8G97 - chain A; structure by X-ray diffraction, 2.51 A resolution.

# Chain A
Protein: Dimodular nonribosomal peptide synthase
Source organism: Acinetobacter baumannii AB307-0294
Reference sequence: A0A5K6CNB8 (A0A5K6CNB8_ACIB3); residue numbers follow UniProt; this construct covers 1-411
Chain sequence (413 residues; numbered -1 to 411; the number before each row is that of its first residue; numbers below 1 keep their minus sign (Gly-1 is residue -1)):
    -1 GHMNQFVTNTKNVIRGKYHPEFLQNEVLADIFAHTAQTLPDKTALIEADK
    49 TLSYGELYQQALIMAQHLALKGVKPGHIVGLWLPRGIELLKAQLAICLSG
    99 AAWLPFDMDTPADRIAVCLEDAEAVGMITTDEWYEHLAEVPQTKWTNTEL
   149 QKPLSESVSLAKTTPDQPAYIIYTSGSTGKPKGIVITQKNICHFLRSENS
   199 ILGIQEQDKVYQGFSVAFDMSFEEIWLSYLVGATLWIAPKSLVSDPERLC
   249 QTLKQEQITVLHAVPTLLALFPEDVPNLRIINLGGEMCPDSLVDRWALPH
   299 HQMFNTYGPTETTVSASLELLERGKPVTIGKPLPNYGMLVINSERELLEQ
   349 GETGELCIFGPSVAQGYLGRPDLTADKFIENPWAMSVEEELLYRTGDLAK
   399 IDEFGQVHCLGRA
Unresolved in the structure: -1 to 6, 172-177
Differences from the reference sequence: expression tag (-1 to 0)
Swiss-Prot annotation at these positions:
  - binding site (L-ornithine): Asp217, Glu221, Thr304, Val312, Ser313
  - binding site (D-ornithine): Glu221, Thr304, Gly306, Thr308, Ser313
  - site: Met218 (Important for substrate specificity)
  - mutagenesis: Asp217 (D217A: Loss of amino acid adenylation activity), Met218 (M218A: Minimal impact on catalytic efficiency for L-Orn adenylation but 10-fold increase in catalytic efficiency for L-lys adenylation), Glu221 (E221A: Loss of amino acid adenylation activity), Thr304 (T304A: High decrease in substrate affinity), Ser313 (S313A: High decrease in substrate affinity)
Small-molecule neighbours:
  - Mg2+ (MG): Pro307, Thr308, Glu309
  - D-ornithine (ORD): Asp217, Met218, Glu221, Gly282, Gly283, Thr304, Gly306, Pro307, Thr308, Val312, Ser313
Reported in the primary citation:
  - binding site for D-ornithine: Asp217, Met218, Glu221, Thr304, Ser313
  - mutagenesis - M218A: unchanged catalytic activity on L-Orn
  - mutagenesis - M218A (10-fold): increased catalytic activity on L-Lys
  - specificity-determining residues: Met218

# Overview
Bound to chain A: Mg2+ and D-ornithine. From UniProt: 5 L-ornithine-binding residues, 5 D-ornithine-binding
residues and 5 mutagenesis sites. From the paper: a binding site for D-ornithine at Asp217, Met218 and Glu221
among others; M218A increases catalytic activity on L-Lys.
Chain A is Dimodular nonribosomal peptide synthase (Acinetobacter baumannii AB307-0294); the structure,
Adenylation domain structure from NRPS-like Delta-Poly-L-Ornithine synthetase (D-Ornithine bound), was
determined by X-ray diffraction (same publication as 8G95, 8G96 and 8G98).
